PDB entry 7X51 | X-ray diffraction, 2.00 A resolution | chains D and F of the 6 polymer chains in the assembly

Chain D (and F):
Name: Glutamate decarboxylase
Source organism: Bacteroides thetaiotaomicron VPI-5482
Notes: EC 4.1.1.15; chain F of this document is another copy of the same molecule, construct and numbering; everything in this record applies to it too
UniProtKB: Q8A4M9 (Q8A4M9_BACTN); residue numbers follow UniProt; this construct covers 1-481
Chain sequence (481 residues; row label = number of the first residue in the row):
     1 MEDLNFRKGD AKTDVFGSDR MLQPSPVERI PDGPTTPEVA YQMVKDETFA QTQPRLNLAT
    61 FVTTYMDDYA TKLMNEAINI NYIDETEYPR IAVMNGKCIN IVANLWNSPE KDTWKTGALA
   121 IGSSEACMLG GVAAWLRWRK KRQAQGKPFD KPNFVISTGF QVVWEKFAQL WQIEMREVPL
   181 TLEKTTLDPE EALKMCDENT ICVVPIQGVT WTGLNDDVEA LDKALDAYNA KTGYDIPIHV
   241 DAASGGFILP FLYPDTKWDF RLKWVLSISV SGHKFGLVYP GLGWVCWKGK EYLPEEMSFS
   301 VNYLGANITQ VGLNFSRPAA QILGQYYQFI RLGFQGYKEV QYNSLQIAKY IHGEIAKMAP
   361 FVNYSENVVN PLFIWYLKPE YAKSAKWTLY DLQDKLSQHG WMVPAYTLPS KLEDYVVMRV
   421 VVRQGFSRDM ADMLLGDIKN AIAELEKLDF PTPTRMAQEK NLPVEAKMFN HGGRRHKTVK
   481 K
Not modelled in the structure: 459-481 (chain F: 1, 461-481)
Covalently attached groups: pyridoxal phosphate (PLP) linked to K274
Small-molecule neighbours:
  - glutaric acid (GUA), molecule 1: T60, F61, V62, Q161, T210, R419
  - glutaric acid (GUA), molecule 2: N81, I83, D84, F315, S316
  - malonate ion (MLI): P404, Y406, R419
  - pyridoxal phosphate (PLP): G122, S123, S124, Q161, V163, I206, G208, T210, D241, A243, S244, S271, H273

How chain D and chain F interact:
Contacting residue pairs - 213 pairs, chain D then chain F:
  S25(D) with K97(F), hydrogen bond; Y326(F), hydrogen bond
  P26(D) with K97(F); Y326(F), hydrogen bond (backbone-side chain); I330(F), hydrophobic
  V27(D) with K97(F); N100(F), hydrogen bond (backbone-side chain)
  E28(D) with N100(F); I101(F), hydrogen bond (backbone-backbone); N104(F), hydrogen bond (backbone-side chain); T113(F); K115(F), salt bridge
  R29(D) with I101(F); N104(F)
  I30(D) with I101(F); F329(F); G333(F); F334(F)
  P31(D) with F329(F); G333(F); F334(F), hydrogen bond (backbone-backbone)
  D32(D) with F334(F), hydrogen bond (backbone-backbone); Q335(F), hydrogen bond (backbone-backbone)
  G33(D) with L332(F); G333(F)
  P34(D) with R331(F); L332(F); Q335(F)
  T35(D) with I330(F); R331(F), hydrogen bond (backbone-backbone)
  P37(D) with Y69(F), hydrophobic; Y327(F); R331(F)
  E38(D) with Y69(F)
  A40(D) with Y327(F), hydrophobic; I330(F), hydrophobic; R331(F)
  Y41(D) with Y69(F); K72(F); L73(F), hydrophobic; E76(F), hydrogen bond; Y327(F)
  M43(D) with I330(F), hydrophobic
  V44(D) with L73(F), hydrophobic; M94(F); L323(F); Y326(F), hydrophobic; Y327(F), hydrophobic; I330(F), hydrophobic
  K45(D) with L73(F); E76(F), salt bridge
  E47(D) with R90(F); M94(F); K97(F), salt bridge
  A50(D) with R90(F), hydrogen bond (backbone-side chain)
  Q51(D) with E87(F); Y88(F); P89(F); R90(F), hydrogen bond (side chain-backbone); I91(F), hydrogen bond (side chain-backbone)
  T52(D) with E87(F), hydrogen bond (side chain-backbone); Y88(F)
  P54(D) with N79(F); Y88(F)
  N57(D) with D84(F), hydrogen bond; E87(F); Y88(F), hydrogen bond
  A59(D) with E87(F)
  T60(D) with N81(F); D84(F), hydrogen bond
  V62(D) with N81(F); S316(F)
  T64(D) with N79(F), hydrogen bond (backbone-side chain)
  Y69(D) with P37(F), hydrophobic; E38(F); Y41(F)
  K72(D) with Y41(F)
  L73(D) with Y41(F), hydrophobic; V44(F), hydrophobic; K45(F)
  M74(D) with I78(F), hydrophobic
  N75(D) with N75(F); I78(F)
  E76(D) with Y41(F), hydrogen bond; K45(F), salt bridge
  I78(D) with M74(F), hydrophobic; N75(F); Y279(F), hydrophobic; P280(F)
  N79(D) with P54(F); T64(F), hydrogen bond (side chain-backbone); Y279(F)
  I80(D) with P280(F)
  N81(D) with V62(F); P280(F)
  D84(D) with N57(F), hydrogen bond; T60(F), hydrogen bond
  E87(D) with Q51(F); T52(F), hydrogen bond (backbone-side chain); N57(F); A59(F); M402(F)
  Y88(D) with Q51(F); T52(F); P54(F); N57(F), hydrogen bond
  P89(D) with Q51(F)
  R90(D) with E47(F); A50(F), hydrogen bond (side chain-backbone); Q51(F), hydrogen bond (backbone-side chain)
  I91(D) with Q51(F)
  M94(D) with V44(F); E47(F)
  K97(D) with S25(F), hydrogen bond; P26(F); V27(F); E47(F), salt bridge
  N100(D) with V27(F), hydrogen bond (side chain-backbone); E28(F)
  I101(D) with E28(F), hydrogen bond (backbone-backbone); R29(F); I30(F)
  N104(D) with E28(F), hydrogen bond (side chain-backbone)
  L105(D) with I30(F), hydrophobic
  T113(D) with E28(F)
  K115(D) with E28(F), salt bridge
  I121(D) with I121(F), hydrophobic; N314(F); S316(F)
  S124(D) with L313(F), hydrogen bond (side chain-backbone); N314(F); F315(F)
  E125(D) with N314(F)
  M128(D) with L313(F)
  V132(D) with L170(F), hydrophobic
  W135(D) with L170(F); Q172(F)
  R139(D) with Q172(F)
  Q161(D) with F315(F)
  V162(D) with F315(F), hydrophobic
  K166(D) with G312(F), hydrogen bond (side chain-backbone); N314(F), hydrogen bond (side chain-backbone); F315(F)
  Q169(D) with E296(F)
  L170(D) with W135(F); W171(F), hydrogen bond (backbone-side chain); L313(F), hydrophobic
  W171(D) with L170(F), hydrogen bond (side chain-backbone); W171(F), hydrophobic
  Q172(D) with W135(F); R139(F)
  H273(D) with S316(F)
  Y279(D) with I78(F), hydrophobic; N79(F)
  P280(D) with I78(F); I80(F); R317(F); P318(F)
  G281(D) with P318(F)
  E296(D) with Q169(F)
  M297(D) with L170(F), hydrophobic
  G312(D) with K166(F), hydrogen bond (backbone-side chain)
  L313(D) with S124(F), hydrogen bond (backbone-side chain); M128(F); L170(F), hydrophobic
  N314(D) with I121(F); S124(F); E125(F); K166(F), hydrogen bond (backbone-side chain); N314(F), hydrogen bond
  F315(D) with S124(F); Q161(F); V162(F), hydrophobic; K166(F)
  S316(D) with V62(F); I121(F); H273(F)
  R317(D) with P280(F)
  P318(D) with P280(F); G281(F)
  L323(D) with V44(F); T48(F)
  Y326(D) with S25(F), hydrogen bond; P26(F), hydrogen bond (side chain-backbone); V44(F), hydrophobic; E47(F)
  Y327(D) with P37(F); A40(F), hydrophobic; Y41(F); V44(F)
  F329(D) with I30(F); P31(F)
  I330(D) with P26(F); T35(F), hydrogen bond (backbone-side chain); A40(F), hydrophobic; M43(F), hydrophobic; V44(F), hydrophobic
  R331(D) with P34(F); T35(F), hydrogen bond (backbone-backbone); P37(F); A40(F)
  L332(D) with G33(F); P34(F)
  G333(D) with I30(F); P31(F); G33(F)
  F334(D) with I30(F); P31(F), hydrogen bond (backbone-backbone); D32(F), hydrogen bond (backbone-backbone)
  Q335(D) with D32(F), hydrogen bond (backbone-backbone); P34(F)
  Y337(D) with I30(F), hydrophobic
  M402(D) with E87(F)
Also at the interface, not in a pair above, chain D (100 interface residues in all): R20, T48, T63, W114, L129, L136, V163, F251, Q321
Also at the interface, not in a pair above, chain F (97 interface residues in all): T63, L105, W114, V132, L136, F251, M297, Q321, Y337

Summary:
100 residues of chain D face 97 of chain F across their interface, with 47 hydrogen bonds and 6 salt bridges.
Polar pairs include E28(D)-K115(F), K45(D)-E76(F) and E47(D)-K97(F). Ligands of chain D: malonate ion and
glutaric acid. Covalently linked pyridoxal phosphate: at K274(D).
Both chains are Glutamate decarboxylase (Bacteroides thetaiotaomicron VPI-5482). Entry 7X51 (Crystal structure
of Bacteroides thetaiotaomicron glutamate decarboxylase BTGAD-PLP-GUA complex) was determined by X-ray
diffraction (same publication as 7X4L, 7X4Y and 7X52).
